4GLS - chains C and D of the 8 polymer chains in the assembly; structure by X-ray diffraction, 1.60 A resolution.

== Chain C ==
Protein: L- RFX001
Chain sequence (56 residues; each row starts with the number of its first residue):
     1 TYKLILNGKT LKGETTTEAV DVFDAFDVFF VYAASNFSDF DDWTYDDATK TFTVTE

== Chain D ==
Protein: D- RFX001
Chain sequence (56 residues; each row starts with the number of its first residue):
     1 TYKLILNGKT LKGETTTEAV DVFDAFDVFF VYAASNFSDF DDWTYDDATK TFTVTE
Modified residues: Thr-1, Thr-10, Thr-15, Thr-16, Thr-17, Thr-44, Thr-49, Thr-51, Thr-53, Thr-55 (D-threonine; DTH); Tyr-2, Tyr-32, Tyr-45 (D-tyrosine; DTY); Lys-3, Lys-9, Lys-12, Lys-50 (D-lysine; DLY); Leu-4, Leu-6, Leu-11 (D-leucine; DLE); Ile-5 (D-isoleucine; DIL); Asn-7, Asn-36 (D-asparagine; DSG); Glu-14, Glu-18, Glu-56 (D-glutamic acid; DGL); Ala-19, Ala-25, Ala-33, Ala-34, Ala-48 (D-alanine; DAL); Val-20, Val-22, Val-28, Val-31, Val-54 (D-valine; DVA); Asp-21, Asp-24, Asp-27, Asp-39, Asp-41, Asp-42, Asp-46, Asp-47 (D-aspartic acid; DAS); Phe-23, Phe-26, Phe-29, Phe-30, Phe-37, Phe-40, Phe-52 (D-phenylalanine; DPN); Ser-35, Ser-38 (D-serine; DSN); Trp-43 (D-tryptophan; DTR)

== Chain C / chain D interface ==
Contacting residue pairs - 6 pairs, chain C then chain D:
  Ile-5(C) / Ala-48(D)
  Leu-6(C) / Ala-48(D)
  Lys-12(C) / Ala-48(D)
  Lys-12(C) / Thr-49(D)
  Gly-13(C) / Ala-48(D)  hydrogen bond (backbone-backbone)
  Glu-14(C) / Lys-50(D)
Also at the interface, not in a pair above, chain C (6 interface residues in all): Asn-7
Also at the interface, not in a pair above, chain D (4 interface residues in all): Asp-47

== In short ==
Chain C and chain D form an interface of 6 and 4 residues respectively; the contacts include 1 hydrogen bond.
The hydrogen-bonded pair Gly-13(C)/Ala-48(D) is a backbone contact.
Here chain C is L- RFX001 and chain D is D- RFX001. Entry 4GLS (Crystal Structure of Chemically Synthesized
Heterochiral {D-Protein Antagonist plus VEGF-A} Protein Complex in space group P21) was determined by X-ray
diffraction, deposited together with 4GLN and 4GLU.
